Entry 8F1I (electron microscopy, 3.00 A resolution); this record covers chains I and M of the 10 polymer chains in the assembly.

# Chain I
Name: DNA-directed RNA polymerase subunit beta
Organism: Escherichia coli
Notes: EC 2.7.7.6
UniProtKB: P0A8V2 (RPOB_ECOLI); residues 1-1342 here = UniProt positions 1-1342
Amino-acid sequence (1342 residues; row label = number of the first residue in the row):
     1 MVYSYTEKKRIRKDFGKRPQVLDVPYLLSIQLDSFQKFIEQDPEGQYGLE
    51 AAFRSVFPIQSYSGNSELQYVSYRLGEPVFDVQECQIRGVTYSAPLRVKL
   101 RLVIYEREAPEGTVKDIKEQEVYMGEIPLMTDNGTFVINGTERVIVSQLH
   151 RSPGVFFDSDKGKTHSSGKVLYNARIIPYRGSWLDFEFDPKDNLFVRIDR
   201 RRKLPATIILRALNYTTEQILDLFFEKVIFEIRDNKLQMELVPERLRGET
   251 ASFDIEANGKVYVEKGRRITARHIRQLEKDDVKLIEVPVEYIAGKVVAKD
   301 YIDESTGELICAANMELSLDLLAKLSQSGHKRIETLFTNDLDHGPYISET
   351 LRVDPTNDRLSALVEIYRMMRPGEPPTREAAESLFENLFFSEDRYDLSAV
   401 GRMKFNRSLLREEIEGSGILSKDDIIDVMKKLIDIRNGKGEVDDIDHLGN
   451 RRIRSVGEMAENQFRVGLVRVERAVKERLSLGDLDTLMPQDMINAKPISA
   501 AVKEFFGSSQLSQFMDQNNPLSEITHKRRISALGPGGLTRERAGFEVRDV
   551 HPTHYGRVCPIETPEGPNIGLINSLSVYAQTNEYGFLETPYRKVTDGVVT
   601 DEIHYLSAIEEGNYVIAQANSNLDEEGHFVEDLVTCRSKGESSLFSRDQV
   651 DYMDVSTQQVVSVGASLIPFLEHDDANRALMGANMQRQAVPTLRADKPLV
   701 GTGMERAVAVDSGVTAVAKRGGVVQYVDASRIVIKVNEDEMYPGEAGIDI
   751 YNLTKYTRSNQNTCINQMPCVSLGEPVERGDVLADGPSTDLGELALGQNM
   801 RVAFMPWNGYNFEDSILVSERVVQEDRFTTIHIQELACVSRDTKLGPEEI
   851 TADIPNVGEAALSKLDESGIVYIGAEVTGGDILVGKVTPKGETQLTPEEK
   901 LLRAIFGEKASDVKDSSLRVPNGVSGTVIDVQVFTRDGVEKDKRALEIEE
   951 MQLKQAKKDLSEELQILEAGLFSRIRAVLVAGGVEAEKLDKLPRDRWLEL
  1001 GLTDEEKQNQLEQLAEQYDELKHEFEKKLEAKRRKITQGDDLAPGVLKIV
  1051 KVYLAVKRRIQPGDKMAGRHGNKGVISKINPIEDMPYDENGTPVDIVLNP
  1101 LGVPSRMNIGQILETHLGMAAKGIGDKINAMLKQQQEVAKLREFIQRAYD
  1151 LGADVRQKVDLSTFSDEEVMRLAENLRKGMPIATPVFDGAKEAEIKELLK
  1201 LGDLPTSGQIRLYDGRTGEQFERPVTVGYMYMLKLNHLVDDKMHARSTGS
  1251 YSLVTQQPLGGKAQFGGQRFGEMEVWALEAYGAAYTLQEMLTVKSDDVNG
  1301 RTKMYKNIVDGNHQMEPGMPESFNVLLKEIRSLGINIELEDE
Disordered / not traced: 1, 997-1009, 1342
Swiss-Prot annotation at these positions:
  - modified residue (N6-acetyllysine): Lys1022, Lys1200
  - mutagenesis: Ile561 (I561S: Resistant to antibiotics salinamide A and B), Ile569 (I569S: Resistant to antibiotics salinamide A and B), Ala665 (A665E: Resistant to antibiotics salinamide A and B), Asp675 (D675A/G: Resistant to antibiotics salinamide A and B), Asn677 (N677H/K: Resistant to antibiotics salinamide A and B), Leu680 (L680M: Resistant to antibiotics salinamide A and B), Glu813 (E813K: Disrupts the enzyme's active center)

# Chain M
Name: RNA polymerase sigma-54 factor
Organism: Escherichia coli
UniProtKB: P24255 (RP54_ECOLI); residues 1-477 here = UniProt positions 1-477
Amino-acid sequence (480 residues; numbered -2 to 477; the number before each row is that of its first residue; numbers below 1 keep their minus sign (Ser-2 is residue -2)):
    -2 SEFMKQGLQLRLSQQLAMTPQLQQAIRLLQLSTLELQQELQQALESNPLL
    48 EQIDTHEEIDTRETQDSETLDTADALEQKEMPEELPLDASWDTIYTAGTP
    98 SGTSGDYIDDELPVYQGETTQTLQDYLMWQVELTPFSDTDRAIATSIVDA
   148 VDETGYLTVPLEDILESIGDEEIDIDEVEAVLKRIQRFDPVGVAAKDLRD
   198 CLLIQLSQFDKTTPWLEEARLIISDHLDLLANHDFRTLMRVTRLKEDVLK
   248 EAVNLIQSLDPRPGQSIQTGEPEYVIPDVLVRKHNGHWTVELNSDSIPRL
   298 QINQHYASMCNNARNDGDSQFIRSNLQDAKWLIKSLESRNDTLLRVSRCI
   348 VEQQQAFFEQGEEYMKPMVLADIAQAVEMHESTISRVTTQKYLHSPRGIF
   398 ELKYFFSSHVNTEGGGEASSTAIRALVKKLIAAENPAKPLSDSKLTSLLS
   448 EQGIMVARRTVAKYRESLSIPPSNQRKQLV
Disordered / not traced: -2 to 11, 52-111, 477
Sequence notes: expression tag (-2 to 0)
Swiss-Prot annotation at these positions:
  - DNA-binding region: Val366 to Thr385 (H-T-H motif)
  - motif: Ala454 to Arg462 (RPON box)

# Interface between chain I and chain M
Contacting residue pairs - 50 pairs, chain I then chain M:
  Asp842(I) with Tyr271(M); Gly395(M); Ile396(M)
  Thr843(I) with Pro269(M); Tyr271(M)
  Lys844(I) with Glu270(M), salt bridge; Val272(M)
  Lys890(I) with Gln262(M), hydrogen bond
  Glu898(I) with Tyr153(M)
  Glu899(I) with Arg259(M), salt bridge
  Leu901(I) with Leu195(M), hydrophobic; Ala228(M), hydrophobic
  Leu902(I) with Leu195(M), hydrophobic; Pro258(M), hydrophobic; Arg259(M)
  Ala904(I) with Ala228(M); His230(M)
  Ile905(I) with Leu195(M), hydrophobic; Leu224(M), hydrophobic; Leu227(M), hydrophobic; Gln254(M), hydrogen bond (backbone-side chain)
  Phe906(I) with Ile253(M); Gln254(M); Leu256(M); Pro258(M), hydrophobic
  Glu908(I) with Pro468(M)
  Ser911(I) with Arg259(M)
  Lys914(I) with Gly267(M)
  Arg936(I) with His391(M); Pro393(M), hydrogen bond (side chain-backbone)
  Asp937(I) with Pro393(M)
  Gly938(I) with Arg394(M)
  Val939(I) with Pro393(M)
  Ser1250(I) with Glu115(M), hydrogen bond; Thr116(M)
  Tyr1251(I) with Glu115(M); Thr116(M), hydrogen bond (backbone-backbone)
  Ser1252(I) with Gln113(M), hydrogen bond; Thr116(M)
  Leu1253(I) with Gln113(M); Gly114(M); Glu115(M); Thr116(M)
  Val1254(I) with Gln113(M)
  Thr1255(I) with Gln113(M)
  Leu1259(I) with Glu115(M)
  Thr1302(I) with Glu129(M)
  Lys1306(I) with Glu129(M), hydrogen bond (side chain-backbone); Leu130(M); Arg138(M)
Other interface residues (no listed pair), chain I (35 interface residues in all): Arg841, Glu848, Thr888, Arg903, Ala910, Gly1045, Tyr1305, Val1309
Other interface residues (no listed pair), chain M (37 interface residues in all): Trp126, Lys193, Asp194, Leu199, Gln265, Ser392, Ser466

# In short
35 residues of chain I and 37 residues of chain M are in contact, with 7 hydrogen bonds and 2 salt bridges.
Among the polar pairs are Lys844(I)-Glu270(M), Glu899(I)-Arg259(M) and Lys890(I)-Gln262(M). From UniProt: 7
mutagenesis sites on chain I.
Here chain I is DNA-directed RNA polymerase subunit beta and chain M is RNA polymerase sigma-54 factor, both
from Escherichia coli. Entry 8F1I (SigN RNA polymerase early-melted intermediate bound to mismatch fragment
dhsU36mm1 (-12T)) was determined by electron microscopy (same publication as 8F1J and 8F1K).
